PDB entry 7LYA | electron microscopy, 2.91 A resolution | chains B and J of the 10 polymer chains in the assembly

[Chain B]
Molecule: Histone H4
Organism: Homo sapiens
UniProtKB: P62805 (H4_HUMAN); residues 0-102 here correspond to UniProt positions 1-103 (UniProt number = residue number + 1)
Sequence (107 residues; row label = number of the first residue in the row; numbers below 1 keep their minus sign (Gly-4 is residue -4)):
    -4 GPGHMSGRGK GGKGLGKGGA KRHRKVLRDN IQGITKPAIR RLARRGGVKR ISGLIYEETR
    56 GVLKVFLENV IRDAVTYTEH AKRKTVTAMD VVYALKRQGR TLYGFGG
Disordered / not traced: -4 to 20
Sequence notes: expression tag (-4 to -1)
Swiss-Prot annotation at these positions:
  - DNA-binding region: Lys16 to Lys20
  - modified residue: Ser1 (N-acetylserine), Arg3 (Asymmetric dimethylarginine), Lys5 (N6-(2-hydroxyisobutyryl)lysine), Lys8 (N6-(2-hydroxyisobutyryl)lysine), Lys12 (N6-(2-hydroxyisobutyryl)lysine), Lys16 (N6-(2-hydroxyisobutyryl)lysine), Lys20 (N6,N6,N6-trimethyllysine), Lys31 (N6-(2-hydroxyisobutyryl)lysine), Lys44 (N6-(2-hydroxyisobutyryl)lysine), Ser47 (Phosphoserine), Tyr51 (Phosphotyrosine), Lys59 (N6-(2-hydroxyisobutyryl)lysine), Lys77 (N6-(2-hydroxyisobutyryl)lysine), Lys79 (N6-(2-hydroxyisobutyryl)lysine), Thr80 (Phosphothreonine), Tyr88 (Phosphotyrosine), Lys91 (N6-(2-hydroxyisobutyryl)lysine)
  - cross-link (Glycyl lysine isopeptide (Lys-Gly)): Lys12 (interchain with G-Cter in SUMO2), Lys20 (interchain with G-Cter in SUMO2), Lys31 (interchain with G-Cter in SUMO2), Lys59 (interchain with G-Cter in SUMO2), Lys79 (interchain with G-Cter in SUMO2), Lys91 (interchain with G-Cter in SUMO2)

[Chain J]
Molecule: 147-nt DNA strand
Organism: Homo sapiens
Sequence (147 nucleotides; each row starts with the number of its first residue; numbers below 1 keep their minus sign (DA-73 is residue -73)):
   -73 ATCGGATGTA TATATCTGAC ACGTGCCTGG AGACTAGGGA GTAATCCCCT TGGCGGTTAA
   -13 AACGCGGGGG ACAGCGCGTA CGTGCGTTTA AGCGGTGCTA GAGCTGTCTA CGACCAATTG
    47 AGCGGCCTCG GCACCGGGAT TCTCGAT
Disordered / not traced: -73

[Chain B / chain J interface]
Contacting residue pairs - 10 pairs, chain B then chain J:
  Arg45(B) - DC7(J)  phosphate contact
  Arg45(B) - DG8(J)  phosphate contact
  Ile46(B) - DC7(J)  sugar contact
  Ile46(B) - DG8(J)  hydrogen bond to the phosphate
  Ser47(B) - DC7(J)  hydrogen bond to the phosphate
  Gly48(B) - DC7(J)  hydrogen bond to the phosphate
  Arg78(B) - DA28(J)  phosphate contact
  Lys79(B) - DG27(J)  phosphate contact
  Lys79(B) - DA28(J)  hydrogen bond to the phosphate
  Thr80(B) - DA28(J)  hydrogen bond to the phosphate
Interface residues without a listed pair, chain B (8 interface residues in all): Lys44

[In short]
8 residues of chain B and 4 residues of chain J are in contact, with 5 hydrogen bonds. Among the polar pairs
are Ile46(B)-DG8(J), Ser47(B)-DC7(J) and Gly48(B)-DC7(J). From UniProt: a DNA-binding region on chain B.
Here chain B is Histone H4 and chain J is a 147-nt DNA strand, both from Homo sapiens. Entry 7LYA (Cryo-EM
structure of the human nucleosome core particle with linked histone proteins H2A and H2B) was determined by
electron microscopy, deposited together with 7LYB.
